PDB entry 4F61 | X-ray diffraction, 4.17 A resolution (low resolution: residue-level contacts below are approximate; hydrogen-bond / salt-bridge calls are withheld) | chains D and I of the 9 polymer chains in the assembly

# Chain D
Protein: Tubulin beta chain
From: Ovis aries
UniProt: D0VWY9 (D0VWY9_SHEEP); the author numbering skips numbers that UniProt does not, so the offset changes along the chain: 1-44 = UniProt 1-44; 47-360 = UniProt 45-358; 369-455 = UniProt 359-445
Amino-acid sequence (445 residues; each row starts with the number of its first residue; note: 10 numbers in that range are skipped by the numbering (no residue carries them; nothing is unmodelled there)):
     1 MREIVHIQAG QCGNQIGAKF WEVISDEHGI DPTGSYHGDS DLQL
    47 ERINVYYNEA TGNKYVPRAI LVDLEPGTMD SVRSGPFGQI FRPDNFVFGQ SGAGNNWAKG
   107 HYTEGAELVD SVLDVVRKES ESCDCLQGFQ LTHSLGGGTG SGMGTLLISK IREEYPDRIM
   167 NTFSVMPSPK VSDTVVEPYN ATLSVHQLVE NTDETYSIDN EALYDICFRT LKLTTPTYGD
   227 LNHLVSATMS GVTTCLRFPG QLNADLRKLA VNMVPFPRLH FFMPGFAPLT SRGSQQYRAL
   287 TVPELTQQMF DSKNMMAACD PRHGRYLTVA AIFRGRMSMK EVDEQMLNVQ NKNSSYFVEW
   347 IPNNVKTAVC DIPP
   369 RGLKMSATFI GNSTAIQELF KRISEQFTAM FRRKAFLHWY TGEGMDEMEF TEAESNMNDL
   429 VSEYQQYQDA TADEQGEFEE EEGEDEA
Disordered / not traced: 443-455
Ligand contacts: GDP (guanosine-5'-diphosphate): A9, G10, Q11, C12, Q15, I16, D69, A99, N101, S140, G142, G143, G144, T145, G146, S147, V171, P173, V177, D179, E183, N206, L209, Y224, L227, N228, V231

# Chain I
Protein: Stathmin-like domain R4
From: Artificial gene
Amino-acid sequence (240 residues; numbered 4 to 243; the number before each row is that of its first residue):
     4 ADMEVIELNK ATSGQSWEVI LKPPSFDGVP EFNASLPRRR DPSLEEIQKK LEAAEERRKY
    64 QEAELLKHLA EKREHEREVI QRAIEENNNW IKMAKEKLAQ KMESNKENRE AHFAAMLERL
   124 QEKDKHAEEV RQRAIEENNN WIKMAKEKLA QKMESNKENR KYQEAELLKH LAEKREHERE
   184 VIQRAIEENN NWIKMAKEKL AQKMESNKEN REAHFAAMLE RLQEKDKHAE EVRKNKELKE
Disordered / not traced: 37-42

# Chain D / chain I interface
Pairs across the interface (14):
  Y108(D) with H129(I); A130(I); R134(I)
  T109(D) with R134(I)
  E159(D) with L120(I); L123(I); D127(I)
  E411(D) with A137(I)
  G412(D) with V133(I); R136(I); A137(I)
  D414(D) with R136(I)
  E417(D) with H129(I); V133(I)
Other interface residues (no listed pair), chain D (12 interface residues in all): K156, P162, D163, E196, N197
Other interface residues (no listed pair), chain I (13 interface residues in all): R112, F116, Q124, K126

# Overview
12 residues of chain D face 13 of chain I across their interface. Bound to chain D: GDP.
Chain D is Tubulin beta chain (Ovis aries) and chain I is Stathmin-like domain R4 (Artificial gene); the
structure, Tubulin:Stathmin-like domain complex, was determined by X-ray diffraction, deposited together with
4F6R.
